PDB entry 6MUF | X-ray diffraction, 2.91 A resolution | chains H and L of the 6 polymer chains in the assembly

Chain H:
Molecule: 3H109L Fab heavy chain
Source organism: Homo sapiens
Notes: antibody fragment or engineered binder
Amino-acid sequence (244 residues; each row starts with the number of its first residue; a row labelled like 82A-82C holds insertion residues (82A, then the next letters in order)):
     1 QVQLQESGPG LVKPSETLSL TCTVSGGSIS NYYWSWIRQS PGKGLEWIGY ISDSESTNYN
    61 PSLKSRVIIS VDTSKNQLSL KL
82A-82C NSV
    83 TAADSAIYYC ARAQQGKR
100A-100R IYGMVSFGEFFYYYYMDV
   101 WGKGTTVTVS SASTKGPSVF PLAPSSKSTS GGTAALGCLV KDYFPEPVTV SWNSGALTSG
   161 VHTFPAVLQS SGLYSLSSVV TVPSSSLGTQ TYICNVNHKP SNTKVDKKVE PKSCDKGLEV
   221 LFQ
Unresolved in the structure: 126-131, 212-223
Disulfide bonds: Cys22-Cys92, Cys138-Cys194

Chain L:
Molecule: 3H109L Fab light chain
Source organism: Homo sapiens
Notes: engineered mutation(s): E184M, S188M; antibody fragment or engineered binder
Amino-acid sequence (217 residues; numbered 3 to 213 plus 6 insertion-coded residues; the number before each row is that of its first residue; a row labelled like 67A-67C holds insertion residues (67A, then the next letters in order)):
     3 SVTSYVRPLS VALGETASIS CGRQALGSRA VQWYQHRPGQ APILLIYNNQ DRPSGIPERF
    63 SGTPD
67A-67C INF
    68 GTRATLTISG VEAGDEADYY CHMWDSRS
95A-95C GFS
    96 WSFGGATRLT VLGQPKAAPS VTLFPPSSEE LQANKATLVC LISDFYPGAV TVAWKADSSP
   156 VKAGVETTTP SKQSNNKYAA SSYLSLTPMQ WKMHKSYSCQ VTHEGSTVEK TVAPTECS
Unresolved in the structure: 3-5, 211-213
Disulfide bonds: Cys23-Cys88, Cys135-Cys194

Interface between chain H and chain L:
Pairs across the interface (86):
  Gln39(H) with His38(L), hydrogen bond; Gly41(L)
  Gly42(H) with Ser6(L)
  Gly44(H) with Ser6(L); Tyr87(L)
  Leu45(H) with His38(L); Pro44(L), hydrophobic; Tyr87(L), hydrogen bond (backbone-side chain); Phe98(L)
  Glu46(H) with Phe98(L)
  Trp47(H) with His89(L); Trp91(L), hydrophobic; Ser95C(L); Trp96(L); Phe98(L)
  Gly49(H) with Trp96(L)
  Tyr50(H) with Phe95B(L); Trp96(L), hydrophobic
  Asn58(H) with Trp96(L)
  Tyr59(H) with Trp96(L)
  Asn60(H) with Trp96(L)
  Pro61(H) with Trp96(L)
  Ile89(H) with Gly41(L)
  Tyr91(H) with Gly41(L); Gln42(L), hydrogen bond (side chain-backbone); Ala43(L), hydrophobic; Pro44(L)
  Arg100(H) with Arg31(L), hydrogen bond (side chain-backbone); Asn51(L); Asp67(L), salt bridge
  Tyr100B(H) with Ser30(L); Ser93(L)
  Phe100K(H) with Ser30(L); Ala32(L); Trp91(L); Asp92(L); Ser93(L)
  Tyr100L(H) with Trp91(L)
  Tyr100M(H) with Ala32(L), hydrophobic; Gln34(L); Asn50(L), hydrogen bond; Trp91(L), hydrophobic
  Tyr100N(H) with Gln34(L), hydrogen bond (backbone-side chain); Trp91(L)
  Tyr100O(H) with Gln34(L); Tyr36(L); Tyr49(L), hydrophobic
  Met100P(H) with Tyr36(L), hydrogen bond (backbone-side chain); Leu46(L)
  Asp100Q(H) with Leu46(L)
  Trp101(H) with Pro44(L)
  Gly102(H) with Ala43(L)
  Phe120(H) with Ser122(L); Glu124(L); Glu125(L)
  Pro121(H) with Ser122(L), hydrogen bond (backbone-side chain); Glu124(L)
  Leu122(H) with Phe119(L), hydrophobic; Pro120(L); Val134(L), hydrophobic
  Ala123(H) with Phe119(L)
  Ala135(H) with Phe119(L)
  Leu136(H) with Phe119(L), hydrophobic
  Leu139(H) with Glu125(L); Val134(L), hydrophobic; Tyr178(L), hydrophobic
  Lys141(H) with Lys130(L)
  His162(H) with Ser138(L); Gln168(L), hydrogen bond
  Phe164(H) with Leu136(L), hydrophobic; Ile137(L); Ser176(L)
  Pro165(H) with Thr163(L); Ser166(L); Ser176(L)
  Ala166(H) with Thr163(L), hydrogen bond (backbone-side chain)
  Val167(H) with Glu161(L); Thr163(L); Tyr178(L), hydrophobic
  Gln169(H) with Glu161(L)
  Ser170(H) with Glu161(L)
  Ser175(H) with Tyr178(L), hydrogen bond (backbone-side chain)
  Leu176(H) with Tyr178(L)
  Ser177(H) with Leu136(L); Tyr178(L), hydrogen bond (backbone-side chain)
  Val179(H) with Leu136(L), hydrophobic
Also at the interface, not in a pair above, chain H (47 interface residues in all): Ile37, Lys43, Ile48
Also at the interface, not in a pair above, chain L (45 interface residues in all): Thr117, Thr132, Ala174, Ala175

Summary:
The interface between chain H and chain L involves 47 residues on one side and 45 on the other; the contacts
include 12 hydrogen bonds and 1 salt bridge. Polar contacts include Arg100(H)-Asp67(L), Gln39(H)-His38(L) and
Leu45(H)-Tyr87(L).
Chain H is 3H109L Fab heavy chain and chain L is 3H109L Fab light chain, both from Homo sapiens; the
structure, Crystal Structure of HIV-1 B41 SOSIP.664 Prefusion Env Trimer in Complex with Human Antibodies
3H109L and ..., was determined by X-ray diffraction together with 6MTJ, 6MTN, 6MU6, 6MU7, 6MU8 and 6MUG from
the same study.
